Entry 1I6H (X-ray diffraction, 3.30 A resolution); this record covers chains C and K of the 12 polymer chains in the assembly.

[Chain C]
Name: DNA-directed RNA polymerase II 45KD polypeptide
Source organism: Saccharomyces cerevisiae
Notes: EC 2.7.7.6
UniProtKB: P16370 (RPB3_YEAST); residues 1-318 here = UniProt positions 1-318
Sequence (318 residues; each row starts with the number of its first residue):
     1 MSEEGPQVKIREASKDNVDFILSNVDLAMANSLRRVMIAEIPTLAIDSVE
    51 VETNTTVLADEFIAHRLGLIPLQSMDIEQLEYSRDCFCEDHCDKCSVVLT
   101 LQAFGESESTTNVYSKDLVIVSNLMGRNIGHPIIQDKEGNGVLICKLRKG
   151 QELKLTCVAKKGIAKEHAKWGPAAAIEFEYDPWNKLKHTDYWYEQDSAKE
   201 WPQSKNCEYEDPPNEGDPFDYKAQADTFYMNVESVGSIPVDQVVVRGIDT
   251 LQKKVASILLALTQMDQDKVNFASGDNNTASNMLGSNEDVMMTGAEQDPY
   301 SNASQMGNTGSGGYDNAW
Disordered / not traced: 1-2, 269-318
Metal / ion sites: Zn2+: C86, C88, C92, C95
Curated features (UniProtKB/Swiss-Prot):
  - binding site (Zn(2+)): C86, C88, C92, C95
  - modified residue: S2 (N-acetylserine)
  - natural variant: A30 (A30D: In mutant RPB3-1)
  - mutagenesis: K9 (K9E: Transcript termination readthrough)

[Chain K]
Name: DNA-directed RNA polymerase II 13.6KD polypeptide
Source organism: Saccharomyces cerevisiae
Notes: EC 2.7.7.6
UniProtKB: P38902 (RPB11_YEAST); numbering as in UniProt (aligned over 1-120)
Sequence (120 residues; each row starts with the number of its first residue):
     1 MNAPDRFELFLLGEGESKLKIDPDTKAPNAVVITFEKEDHTLGNLIRAEL
    51 LNDRKVLFAAYKVEHPFFARFKLRIQTTEGYDPKDALKNACNSIINKLGA
   101 LKTNFETEWNLQTLAADDAF
Disordered / not traced: 115-120
Curated features (UniProtKB/Swiss-Prot):
  - mutagenesis: E108 (E108G/V: Transcript termination readthrough; E108K: Transcript termination readthrough. Lethal), L111 (L111P: Transcript termination readthrough), L114 (L114P: Transcript termination readthrough)

[How chain C and chain K interact]
Contacting residue pairs (69; chain C residue first):
  E3(C) with T103(K); N104(K)
  E4(C) with N96(K); A100(K)
  P6(C) with K97(K); L101(K), hydrophobic; N104(K), hydrogen bond (backbone-side chain)
  Q7(C) with N104(K)
  V8(C) with L101(K), hydrophobic; F105(K), hydrophobic; E108(K)
  I10(C) with E108(K); W109(K), hydrophobic; Q112(K)
  A13(C) with W109(K), hydrophobic; L114(K)
  S14(C) with W109(K); L114(K)
  V18(C) with W109(K), hydrophobic
  F20(C) with F105(K), hydrophobic
  A28(C) with N44(K); A48(K), hydrophobic
  M29(C) with L45(K), hydrophobic; I94(K); L98(K), hydrophobic
  S32(C) with T41(K), hydrogen bond (side chain-backbone); L45(K)
  R35(C) with D39(K), salt bridge; H40(K); T41(K), hydrogen bond
  V36(C) with T41(K)
  R84(C) with F10(K); L11(K)
  A164(C) with R6(K)
  K165(C) with R6(K), hydrogen bond (backbone-side chain); L9(K); F10(K); D39(K)
  E166(C) with R6(K), hydrogen bond (backbone-side chain); F10(K)
  H167(C) with R6(K)
  D241(C) with F105(K); W109(K)
  V244(C) with F105(K), hydrophobic
  I248(C) with L98(K); L101(K), hydrophobic; K102(K)
  D249(C) with K102(K), salt bridge
  L251(C) with L45(K), hydrophobic; L98(K), hydrophobic
  Q252(C) with I95(K), hydrogen bond (side chain-backbone); L98(K); G99(K); K102(K), hydrogen bond
  K254(C) with E38(K), salt bridge; L42(K)
  V255(C) with C91(K); I94(K), hydrophobic; I95(K), hydrophobic
  A256(C) with I95(K), hydrophobic
  I258(C) with L19(K), hydrophobic; L42(K), hydrophobic
  L259(C) with N92(K)
  A261(C) with L19(K), hydrophobic
  L262(C) with L19(K), hydrophobic; L87(K), hydrophobic; K88(K)
  M265(C) with L19(K)
  D266(C) with K88(K), salt bridge
Also at the interface, not in a pair above, chain C (43 interface residues in all): G5, K9, R11, L22, L33, E40, I163, V245
Also at the interface, not in a pair above, chain K (38 interface residues in all): F7, I21, F35, K84, E106

[Summary]
Chain C and chain K form an interface of 43 and 38 residues respectively, with 7 hydrogen bonds and 4 salt
bridges. Among the polar pairs are R35(C)-D39(K), D249(C)-K102(K) and K254(C)-E38(K).
Chain C is DNA-directed RNA polymerase II 45KD polypeptide and chain K is DNA-directed RNA polymerase II
13.6KD polypeptide, both from Saccharomyces cerevisiae; the structure, RNA polymerase II elongation complex,
was determined by X-ray diffraction.
